PDB entry 7DBB | X-ray diffraction, 2.81 A resolution | chains D and E of the 6 polymer chains in the assembly

== Chain D ==
Protein: Tubulin beta chain
Organism: Sus scrofa
Reference sequence: A0A287AGU7 (A0A287AGU7_PIG); the author numbering skips numbers that UniProt does not, so the offset changes along the chain: 1-42 = UniProt 1-42; 45-360 = UniProt 43-358; 369-455 = UniProt 359-445
Amino-acid sequence (445 residues; numbered 1 to 455; 10 numbers in that range are skipped by the numbering (no residue carries them; nothing is unmodelled there); the number before each row is that of its first residue):
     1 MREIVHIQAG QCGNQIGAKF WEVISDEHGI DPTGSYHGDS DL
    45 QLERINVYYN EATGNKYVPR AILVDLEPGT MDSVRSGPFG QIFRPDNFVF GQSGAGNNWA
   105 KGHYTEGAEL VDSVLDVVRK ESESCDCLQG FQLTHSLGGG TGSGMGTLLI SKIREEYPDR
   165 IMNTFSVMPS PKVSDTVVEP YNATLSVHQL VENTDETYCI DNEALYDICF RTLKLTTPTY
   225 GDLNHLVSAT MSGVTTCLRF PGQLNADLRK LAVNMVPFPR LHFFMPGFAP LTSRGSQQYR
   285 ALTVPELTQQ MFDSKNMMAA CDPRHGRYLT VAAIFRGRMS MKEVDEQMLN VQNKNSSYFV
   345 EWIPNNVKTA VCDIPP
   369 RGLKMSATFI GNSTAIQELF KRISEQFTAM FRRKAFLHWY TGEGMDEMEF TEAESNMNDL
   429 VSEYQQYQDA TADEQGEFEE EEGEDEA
Unresolved in the structure: 1, 276-284, 442-455
Ligand contacts: GTP (guanosine-5'-triphosphate): A9, G10, Q11, C12, Q15, I16, D69, E71, G98, A99, G100, N101, S140, G142, G143, G144, T145, G146, V171, P173, V177, S178, E183, N206, L209, Y224, L227, N228, V231

== Chain E ==
Protein: Stathmin-4
Organism: Mus musculus
Reference sequence: P63042 (STMN4_MOUSE); residues 5-145 here correspond to UniProt positions 49-189 (UniProt number = residue number + 44)
Amino-acid sequence (143 residues; numbered 3 to 145; the number before each row is that of its first residue):
     3 MADMEVIELN KCTSGQSFEV ILKPPSFDGV PEFNASLPRR RDPSLEEIQK KLEAAEERRK
    63 YQEAELLKHL AEKREHEREV IQKAIEENNN FIKMAKEKLA QKMESNKENR EAHLAAMLER
   123 LQEKDKHAEE VRKNKELKEE ASR
Unresolved in the structure: 3-5, 29-43, 144-145
Differences from the reference sequence: initiating methionine (3); expression tag (4)

== Interface between chain D and chain E ==
Pairs across the interface (25):
  Y108(D) with H129(E), hydrogen bond; A130(E), hydrophobic; V133(E), hydrophobic; R134(E), hydrogen bond (backbone-side chain)
  A112(D) with R134(E)
  S155(D) with L123(E); K126(E)
  K156(D) with D127(E)
  R158(D) with L123(E)
  E159(D) with L120(E); L123(E); Q124(E); D127(E)
  P162(D) with M119(E), hydrophobic; L120(E), hydrophobic
  Q193(D) with K126(E)
  N197(D) with L123(E)
  G410(D) with K137(E)
  E411(D) with V133(E); K137(E)
  G412(D) with V133(E); K137(E)
  M413(D) with V133(E)
  E417(D) with H129(E), salt bridge; V133(E)
Other interface residues (no listed pair), chain D (16 interface residues in all): T109, D163
Other interface residues (no listed pair), chain E (14 interface residues in all): R112, L116, N136

== Summary ==
The interface between chain D and chain E involves 16 residues on one side and 14 on the other; the contacts
include 2 hydrogen bonds and 1 salt bridge. Polar contacts include E417(D)-H129(E), Y108(D)-H129(E) and
Y108(D)-R134(E). Bound to chain D: GTP.
Here chain D is Tubulin beta chain (Sus scrofa) and chain E is Stathmin-4 (Mus musculus). Entry 7DBB (SSE in
complex with tubulin) was determined by X-ray diffraction.
